PDB entry 8FN4 | electron microscopy, 3.70 A resolution | chains 1 and 2 of the 6 polymer chains in the assembly

# Chain 1
Molecule: RNA-editing substrate-binding complex protein 1 (RESC1)
Organism: Trypanosoma brucei
UniProtKB: Q57XL7 (Q57XL7_TRYB2); residues 1-473 here = UniProt positions 1-473
Amino-acid sequence (473 residues; numbered 1 to 473; the number before each row is that of its first residue):
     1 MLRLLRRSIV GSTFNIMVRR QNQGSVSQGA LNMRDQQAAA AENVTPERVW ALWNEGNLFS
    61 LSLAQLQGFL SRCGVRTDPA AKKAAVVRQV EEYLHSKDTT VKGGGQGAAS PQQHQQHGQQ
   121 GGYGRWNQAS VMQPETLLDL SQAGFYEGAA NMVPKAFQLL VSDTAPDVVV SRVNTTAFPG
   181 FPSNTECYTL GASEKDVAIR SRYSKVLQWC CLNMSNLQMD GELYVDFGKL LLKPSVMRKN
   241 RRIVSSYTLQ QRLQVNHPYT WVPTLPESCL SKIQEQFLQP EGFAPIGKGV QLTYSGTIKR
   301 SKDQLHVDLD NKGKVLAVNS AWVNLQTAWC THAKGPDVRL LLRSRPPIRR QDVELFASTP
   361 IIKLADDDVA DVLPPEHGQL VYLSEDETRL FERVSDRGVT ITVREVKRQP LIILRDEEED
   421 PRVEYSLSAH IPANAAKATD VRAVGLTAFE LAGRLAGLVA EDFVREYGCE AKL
Unresolved in the structure: 1-121, 164-196
From the paper describing this entry:
  - mutagenesis - R408A: unchanged growth

# Chain 2
Molecule: RNA-editing substrate-binding complex protein 2 (RESC2)
Organism: Trypanosoma brucei
UniProtKB: B6SBL9 (B6SBL9_9TRYP); residue numbers follow UniProt; this construct covers 1-492
Amino-acid sequence (492 residues; row label = number of the first residue in the row):
     1 MLRARLKIFS ALNGATSAFS RAVAPLQIAT RQQSFSAAAP AASGDFSHIT RNTVWGLWNE
    61 GNLFSLSVPE LAFFLQEHCR VANVDPRAKK SALVRQVEEI LSAEQQASAT VPQEDNPHAI
   121 VVTDYDRAED ALEEADEYGD WGAEPGFEDR RELDFMELSP GRMGERYDPL SPRAFQLLHS
   181 ETATDVGIAS IDPSKLPGQS KVKNALAAIH VAPNDANKMR FRMAFEWCLM NIWNMNMPGE
   241 LNIGAGKALY YRSVAKQNRN VMPLWTVQKH LYAQHPYAWF AIASESNVAA MESLAAALNM
   301 SIQQERTTSY KVTIRRMAEF FDCELNGQLK CTMMNKPWDR FFVSHYIRSK MPDLRYVVRA
   361 RHPIKKRIAD AYLEADILRS TRDSVQSVLS PELGDVVYCC ERVVRKWAKK TATGVTLQLV
   421 ETKRTPLIIT KAGDEGERLE YEWIVPLPQQ AERIDIAALT DELWEYGNKL AAALEEGMEE
   481 LMVHTMTAVS AY
Unresolved in the structure: 1-44, 126-136, 149-170, 255-262, 317-318, 375-396, 429-436, 475-492
From the paper describing this entry:
  - mutagenesis - E240A/N242A: unchanged growth
  - mutagenesis - K311A, R402A/K406A, R424A: decreased growth

# Interface between chain 1 and chain 2
Contacting residue pairs (92):
  Ser-141(1) / Glu-60(2)
  Gln-142(1) / Glu-60(2)
  Ala-143(1) / Glu-60(2)
  Ala-143(1) / Asn-62(2)
  Gly-144(1) / Glu-60(2)  hydrogen bond (backbone-side chain)
  Phe-145(1) / Glu-60(2)  hydrogen bond (backbone-side chain)
  Tyr-146(1) / Trp-55(2)  hydrophobic
  Tyr-146(1) / Gly-56(2)
  Tyr-146(1) / Asn-59(2)  hydrogen bond
  Tyr-146(1) / Glu-60(2)  hydrogen bond (backbone-side chain)
  Met-152(1) / Asn-52(2)  hydrogen bond (backbone-side chain)
  Pro-154(1) / Trp-141(2)
  Lys-155(1) / Trp-141(2)
  Ala-156(1) / Asp-140(2)
  Ala-156(1) / Trp-141(2)  hydrophobic
  Phe-157(1) / Asp-140(2)  hydrogen bond (backbone-backbone)
  Gln-158(1) / Asp-140(2)
  Val-161(1) / Val-186(2)  hydrophobic
  Val-161(1) / Ile-209(2)
  Val-161(1) / His-210(2)
  Ser-162(1) / His-210(2)
  Asp-163(1) / His-210(2)  salt bridge
  Arg-202(1) / Tyr-138(2)
  Arg-202(1) / Asp-140(2)  salt bridge
  Val-206(1) / Asp-140(2)
  Trp-209(1) / Trp-141(2)  hydrophobic
  Cys-210(1) / Trp-141(2)  hydrophobic
  Asn-213(1) / Trp-141(2)
  Gln-218(1) / Arg-51(2)
  Lys-229(1) / Leu-196(2)
  Leu-231(1) / Pro-193(2)  hydrophobic
  Leu-231(1) / Leu-196(2)  hydrophobic
  Leu-231(1) / Ala-205(2)  hydrophobic
  Leu-231(1) / Leu-206(2)
  Leu-232(1) / Leu-206(2)  hydrogen bond (backbone-backbone)
  Pro-234(1) / Asn-204(2)
  Val-236(1) / Leu-206(2)  hydrophobic
  Met-237(1) / Ile-188(2)  hydrophobic
  Met-237(1) / Leu-206(2)  hydrophobic
  Arg-242(1) / Ile-188(2)  hydrogen bond (backbone-backbone)
  Ile-243(1) / Met-219(2)  hydrophobic
  Val-244(1) / Asp-185(2)
  Val-244(1) / Val-186(2)  hydrogen bond (backbone-backbone)
  Val-244(1) / Ile-188(2)  hydrophobic
  Ser-245(1) / Asp-185(2)
  Ser-246(1) / Val-186(2)
  Tyr-247(1) / Glu-137(2)
  Tyr-247(1) / Tyr-138(2)
  Tyr-247(1) / Gly-139(2)
  Tyr-247(1) / Glu-144(2)  hydrogen bond
  Tyr-247(1) / Phe-147(2)  hydrophobic
  Thr-248(1) / Phe-147(2)
  Leu-249(1) / Val-186(2)  hydrophobic
  Gln-250(1) / Tyr-138(2)
  Gln-250(1) / Gly-139(2)
  Gln-250(1) / Asp-140(2)  hydrogen bond
  Gln-251(1) / Gly-139(2)  hydrogen bond (side chain-backbone)
  Gln-251(1) / Gly-142(2)  hydrogen bond (side chain-backbone)
  Gln-251(1) / Ala-143(2)
  Gln-251(1) / Glu-144(2)  hydrogen bond (side chain-backbone)
  Gln-251(1) / Phe-147(2)
  Gln-254(1) / Gly-139(2)
  Gln-254(1) / Asp-140(2)  hydrogen bond (side chain-backbone)
  Gln-254(1) / Gly-142(2)  hydrogen bond (side chain-backbone)
  Val-255(1) / Ala-143(2)  hydrophobic
  Thr-260(1) / Gln-199(2)
  Val-262(1) / Pro-197(2)  hydrophobic
  Val-262(1) / Gln-199(2)
  Thr-264(1) / Pro-197(2)
  Thr-331(1) / Ala-208(2)
  His-332(1) / Ala-208(2)
  Pro-347(1) / His-48(2)
  Ile-348(1) / Ser-47(2)
  Arg-349(1) / His-48(2)  hydrogen bond
  Arg-350(1) / Phe-46(2)
  Glu-417(1) / Gly-198(2)
  Asp-420(1) / Pro-197(2)
  Asp-420(1) / Gly-198(2)  hydrogen bond (side chain-backbone)
  Arg-422(1) / Pro-197(2)  hydrogen bond (side chain-backbone)
  Arg-422(1) / Gly-198(2)
  Glu-466(1) / Lys-195(2)  hydrogen bond (backbone-side chain)
  Tyr-467(1) / Leu-196(2)
  Tyr-467(1) / Pro-197(2)
  Gly-468(1) / Lys-195(2)
  Cys-469(1) / Ile-191(2)
  Glu-470(1) / Ile-191(2)
  Ala-471(1) / Ala-189(2)
  Ala-471(1) / Ser-190(2)
  Ala-471(1) / Ile-191(2)
  Lys-472(1) / Ala-207(2)
  Lys-472(1) / Ala-208(2)  hydrogen bond (side chain-backbone)
  Lys-472(1) / Ile-209(2)
Also at the interface, not in a pair above, chain 1 (67 interface residues in all): Glu-147, Leu-217, Leu-230, Lys-233, Arg-241, Asp-416, Glu-419, Pro-421, Leu-473
Also at the interface, not in a pair above, chain 2 (46 interface residues in all): Thr-50, His-78, Glu-148, Thr-184, Gly-187, Val-211, Arg-222
Interface features reported in the paper:
  - interface residues, chain 2: Glu-181(2)

# Summary
The interface between chain 1 and chain 2 involves 67 residues on one side and 46 on the other, with 21
hydrogen bonds and 2 salt bridges. Polar contacts include Asp-163(1)/His-210(2), Arg-202(1)/Asp-140(2) and
Gly-144(1)/Glu-60(2). From the paper: K311A, R402A/K406A and R424A of chain 2 reduce growth; the interface
residue Glu-181(2); 5 substitutions were tested in all.
Chain 1 is RNA-editing substrate-binding complex protein 1 (RESC1) and chain 2 is RNA-editing
substrate-binding complex protein 2 (RESC2), both from Trypanosoma brucei; the structure, Cryo-EM structure of
RNase-treated RESC-A in trypanosomal RNA editing, was determined by electron microscopy (same publication as
8FN6, 8FNC, 8FNF, 8FNI and 8FNK).
